PDB entry 7Z7D | X-ray diffraction, 2.00 A resolution | chains A and B of the 6 polymer chains in the assembly

[Chain A]
Protein: Tubulin alpha-1B chain
Organism: Bos taurus
Reference sequence: P81947 (TBA1B_BOVIN); residues 1-451 here = UniProt positions 1-451
Sequence (451 residues; numbered 1 to 451; the number before each row is that of its first residue):
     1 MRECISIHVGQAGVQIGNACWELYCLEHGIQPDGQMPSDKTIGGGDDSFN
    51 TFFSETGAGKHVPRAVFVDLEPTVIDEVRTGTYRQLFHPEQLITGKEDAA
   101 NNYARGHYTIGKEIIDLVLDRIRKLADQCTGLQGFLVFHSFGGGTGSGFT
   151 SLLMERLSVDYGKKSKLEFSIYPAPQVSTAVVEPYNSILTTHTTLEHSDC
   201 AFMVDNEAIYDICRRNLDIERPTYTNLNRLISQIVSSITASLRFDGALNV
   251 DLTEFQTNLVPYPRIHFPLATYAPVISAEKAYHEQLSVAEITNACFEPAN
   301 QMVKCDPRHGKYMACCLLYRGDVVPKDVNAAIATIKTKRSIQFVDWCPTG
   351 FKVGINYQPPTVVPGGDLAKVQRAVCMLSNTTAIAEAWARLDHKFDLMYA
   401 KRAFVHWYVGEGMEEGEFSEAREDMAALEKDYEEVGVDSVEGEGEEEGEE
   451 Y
Not modelled in the structure: 438-451
Ion coordination: Ca2+: Asp39, Thr41, Gly44, Glu55
Small-molecule neighbours: GTP (guanosine-5'-triphosphate): Gly10, Gln11, Ala12, Gln15, Ile16, Asp69, Asp98, Ala99, Ala100, Asn101, Ser140, Gly142, Gly143, Gly144, Thr145, Gly146, Ile171, Pro173, Val177, Ser178, Thr179, Glu183, Asn206, Tyr224, Leu227, Asn228, Ile231

[Chain B]
Protein: Tubulin beta-2B chain
Organism: Bos taurus
Reference sequence: Q6B856 (TBB2B_BOVIN); the author numbering skips numbers that UniProt does not, so the offset changes along the chain: 1-42 = UniProt 1-42; 45-360 = UniProt 43-358; 369-455 = UniProt 359-445
Sequence (445 residues; row label = number of the first residue in the row; note: 10 numbers in that range are skipped by the numbering (no residue carries them; nothing is unmodelled there)):
     1 MREIVHIQAGQCGNQIGAKFWEVISDEHGIDPTGSYHGDSDL
    45 QLERINVYYNEATGNKYVPRAILVDLEPGTMDSVRSGPFGQIFRPDNFVF
    95 GQSGAGNNWAKGHYTEGAELVDSVLDVVRKESESCDCLQGFQLTHSLGGG
   145 TGSGMGTLLISKIREEYPDRIMNTFSVMPSPKVSDTVVEPYNATLSVHQL
   195 VENTDETYCIDNEALYDICFRTLKLTTPTYGDLNHLVSATMSGVTTCLRF
   245 PGQLNADLRKLAVNMVPFPRLHFFMPGFAPLTSRGSQQYRALTVPELTQQ
   295 MFDSKNMMAACDPRHGRYLTVAAIFRGRMSMKEVDEQMLNVQNKNSSYFV
   345 EWIPNNVKTAVCDIPP
   369 RGLKMSATFIGNSTAIQELFKRISEQFTAMFRRKAFLHWYTGEGMDEMEF
   419 TEAESNMNDLVSEYQQYQDATADEQGEFEEEEGEDEA
Not modelled in the structure: 281, 441-455
Ion coordination: Mg2+: Gln11 (together with GDP); Ca2+: Glu113 (shared with 1 residue of chain C)
Small-molecule neighbours:
  - 4I2 (N-(4-{2-[3-(trifluoromethyl)anilino]-1,3-thiazol-4-yl}phenyl)acetamide): Gly100, Asn101, Asn102, Lys105, Val182, Trp407
  - GDP (guanosine-5'-diphosphate): Gly10, Gln11, Cys12, Gln15, Ile16, Asp69, Ala99, Asn101, Ser140, Gly142, Gly143, Gly144, Thr145, Gly146, Ser147, Val171, Pro173, Val177, Ser178, Glu183, Asn206, Leu209, Tyr224, Leu227, Asn228
  - vinblastine (VLB; (2alpha,2'beta,3beta,4alpha,5beta)-vincaleukoblastine): Pro175, Lys176, Val177, Ser178, Asp179, Tyr210, Phe214, Thr220, Thr221, Pro222, Thr223, Tyr224, Leu227
UniProt features mapped onto this chain:
  - motif: Met1 to Ile4 (MREI motif)
  - binding site (GTP): Gln11, Glu71, Ser140, Gly144, Thr145, Gly146, Asn206, Asn228
  - binding site (Mg(2+)): Glu71
  - modified residue: Ser40 (Phosphoserine), Thr57 (Phosphothreonine), Lys60 (N6-acetyllysine), Ser174 (Phosphoserine), Thr287 (Phosphothreonine), Thr292 (Phosphothreonine), Arg320 (Omega-N-methylarginine), Glu448 (5-glutamyl polyglutamate)
  - cross-link (Glycyl lysine isopeptide (Lys-Gly)): Lys60 (interchain with G-Cter in ubiquitin), Lys326 (interchain with G-Cter in ubiquitin)

[Chain A / chain B interface]
Pairs across the interface (53):
  Gln11(A) with Gln247(B), hydrogen bond
  Lys96(A) with Arg2(B); Asp130(B), salt bridge
  Glu97(A) with Arg2(B), salt bridge; Cys131(B); Arg164(B), salt bridge
  Asp98(A) with Asp251(B); Lys254(B), salt bridge
  Ala100(A) with Arg253(B); Lys254(B); Val257(B)
  Asn101(A) with Lys254(B)
  Arg105(A) with Arg253(B)
  Pro175(A) with Asn349(B)
  Ser178(A) with Lys352(B), hydrogen bond
  Thr179(A) with Gln247(B); Leu248(B); Asn258(B), hydrogen bond (backbone-side chain)
  Ala180(A) with Asn258(B); Lys352(B)
  Val181(A) with Asn258(B), hydrogen bond (backbone-side chain); Ile347(B), hydrophobic; Pro348(B); Lys352(B)
  Glu220(A) with Lys326(B)
  Arg221(A) with Met325(B); Asp329(B), salt bridge
  Tyr224(A) with Gln247(B)
  Lys394(A) with Asn349(B), hydrogen bond
  Leu397(A) with Glu345(B); Trp346(B); Ala440(B), hydrophobic
  Met398(A) with Trp346(B); Pro348(B)
  Lys401(A) with Phe262(B); Trp346(B); Ala438(B); Thr439(B), hydrogen bond (side chain-backbone); Ala440(B)
  Ala403(A) with Pro261(B); Phe262(B), hydrophobic
  Phe404(A) with Val257(B); Asn258(B); Val260(B); Pro261(B), hydrogen bond (backbone-backbone); Thr314(B)
  His406(A) with Val260(B); Pro261(B), hydrogen bond (side chain-backbone); Phe262(B); Pro263(B)
  Trp407(A) with Ala256(B); Val257(B); Val260(B), hydrogen bond (side chain-backbone)
Also at the interface, not in a pair above, chain A (26 interface residues in all): Val182, Tyr210, Arg402
Also at the interface, not in a pair above, chain B (30 interface residues in all): Asp199

[Overview]
26 residues of chain A and 30 residues of chain B are in contact, with 9 hydrogen bonds and 5 salt bridges.
Among the polar pairs are Lys96(A)-Asp130(B), Glu97(A)-Arg2(B) and Glu97(A)-Arg164(B). Chain A binds GTP.
Ligands of chain B: GDP, vinblastine and compound 4I2.
Chain A is Tubulin alpha-1B chain and chain B is Tubulin beta-2B chain, both from Bos taurus; the structure,
Tubulin-Todalam-Vinblastine-complex, was determined by X-ray diffraction, deposited together with 5SB3, 5SB4,
5SB5, 5SB6 and 5SB7.
